8WW6 - chains H and B of the 8 polymer chains in the assembly; structure by electron microscopy, 3.73 A resolution.

== Chain H ==
Molecule: 25-nt DNA strand
Sequence (25 nucleotides; row label = number of the first residue in the row):
     1 TTTTTTTTTTTTTTTTTTTTTTTTT

== Chain B ==
Protein: Putative primase C962R
Organism: African swine fever virus
Reference sequence: A0A2X0TKI6 (A0A2X0TKI6_ASF); residue numbers follow UniProt; this construct covers 1-962
Chain sequence (972 residues; each row starts with the number of its first residue):
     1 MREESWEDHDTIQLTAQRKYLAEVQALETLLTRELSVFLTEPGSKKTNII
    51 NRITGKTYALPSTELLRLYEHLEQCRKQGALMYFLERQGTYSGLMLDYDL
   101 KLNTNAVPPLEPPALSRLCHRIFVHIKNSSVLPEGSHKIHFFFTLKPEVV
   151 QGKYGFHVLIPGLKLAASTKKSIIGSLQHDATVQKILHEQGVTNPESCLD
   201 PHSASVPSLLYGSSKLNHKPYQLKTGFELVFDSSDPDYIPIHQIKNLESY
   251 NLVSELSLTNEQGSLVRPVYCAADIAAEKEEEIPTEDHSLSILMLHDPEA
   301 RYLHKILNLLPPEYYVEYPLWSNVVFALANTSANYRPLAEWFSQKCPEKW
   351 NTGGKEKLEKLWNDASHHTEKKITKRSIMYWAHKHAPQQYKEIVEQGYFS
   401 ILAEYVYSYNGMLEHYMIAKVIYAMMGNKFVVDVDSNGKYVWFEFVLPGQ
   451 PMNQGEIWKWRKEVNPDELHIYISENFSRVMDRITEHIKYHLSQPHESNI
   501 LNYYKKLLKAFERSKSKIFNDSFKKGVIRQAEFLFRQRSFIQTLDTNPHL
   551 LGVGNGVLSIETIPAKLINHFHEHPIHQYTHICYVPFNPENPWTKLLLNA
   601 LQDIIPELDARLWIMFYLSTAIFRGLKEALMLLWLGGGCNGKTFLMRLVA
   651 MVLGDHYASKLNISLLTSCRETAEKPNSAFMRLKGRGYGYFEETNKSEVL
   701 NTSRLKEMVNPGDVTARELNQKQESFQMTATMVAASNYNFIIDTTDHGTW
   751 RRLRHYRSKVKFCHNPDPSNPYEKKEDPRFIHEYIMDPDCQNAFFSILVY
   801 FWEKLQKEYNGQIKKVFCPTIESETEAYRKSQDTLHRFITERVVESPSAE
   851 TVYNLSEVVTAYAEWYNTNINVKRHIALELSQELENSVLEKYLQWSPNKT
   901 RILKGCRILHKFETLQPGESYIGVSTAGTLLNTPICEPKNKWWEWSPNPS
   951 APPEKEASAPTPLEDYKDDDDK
Unresolved in the structure: 1-288, 919-934, 951-972
Construct notes: expression tag (963-972)
Ion coordination: Mg2+: Thr643 (together with ATP-gamma-S)
Ligand contacts: ATP-gamma-S (AGS; phosphothiophosphoric acid-adenylate ester): Ala600, Leu601, Ile604, Gly638, Cys639, Asn640, Gly641, Lys642, Thr643, Phe644, Phe762, Lys775, Glu776, Asp777, Pro778, Phe780, Ile781

== Interface between chain H and chain B ==
Residue-residue contacts (8; chain H residue first):
  DT5(H) - Pro676(B)  phosphate contact
  DT5(H) - Leu719(B)  phosphate contact
  DT6(H) - Arg717(B)  salt bridge to the phosphate
  DT6(H) - Glu718(B)  phosphate contact
  DT6(H) - Leu719(B)  phosphate contact
  DT6(H) - Asn720(B)  hydrogen bond to the phosphate
  DT15(H) - Ser522(B)  hydrogen bond to the phosphate
  DT16(H) - Ser522(B)  phosphate contact
Interface residues without a listed pair, chain H (6 interface residues in all): DT1, DT7
Interface residues without a listed pair, chain B (8 interface residues in all): Asn520, Lys675

== Summary ==
The interface between chain H and chain B involves 6 residues on one side and 8 on the other, with 2 hydrogen
bonds and 1 salt bridge. Polar pairs include DT6(H)-Asn720(B), DT15(H)-Ser522(B) and DT6(H)-Arg717(B). Ligands
of chain B: ATP-gamma-S.
Here chain H is a 25-nt DNA strand and chain B is Putative primase C962R (African swine fever virus). Entry
8WW6 (Structure of ATP-rs-Form AsfvPrimPol Hexamer) was determined by electron microscopy.
